5Y60 - chains B and E of the 26 polymer chains in the assembly; structure by electron microscopy, 7.50 A resolution (low resolution: residue-level contacts below are approximate; hydrogen-bond / salt-bridge calls are withheld).

Chain B:
Molecule: V-type ATP synthase alpha chain
Organism: Thermus thermophilus HB8
Notes: EC 3.6.3.14
UniProt: Q56403 (VATA_THET8); numbering as in UniProt (aligned over 1-578)
Chain sequence (578 residues; numbered 1 to 578; the number before each row is that of its first residue):
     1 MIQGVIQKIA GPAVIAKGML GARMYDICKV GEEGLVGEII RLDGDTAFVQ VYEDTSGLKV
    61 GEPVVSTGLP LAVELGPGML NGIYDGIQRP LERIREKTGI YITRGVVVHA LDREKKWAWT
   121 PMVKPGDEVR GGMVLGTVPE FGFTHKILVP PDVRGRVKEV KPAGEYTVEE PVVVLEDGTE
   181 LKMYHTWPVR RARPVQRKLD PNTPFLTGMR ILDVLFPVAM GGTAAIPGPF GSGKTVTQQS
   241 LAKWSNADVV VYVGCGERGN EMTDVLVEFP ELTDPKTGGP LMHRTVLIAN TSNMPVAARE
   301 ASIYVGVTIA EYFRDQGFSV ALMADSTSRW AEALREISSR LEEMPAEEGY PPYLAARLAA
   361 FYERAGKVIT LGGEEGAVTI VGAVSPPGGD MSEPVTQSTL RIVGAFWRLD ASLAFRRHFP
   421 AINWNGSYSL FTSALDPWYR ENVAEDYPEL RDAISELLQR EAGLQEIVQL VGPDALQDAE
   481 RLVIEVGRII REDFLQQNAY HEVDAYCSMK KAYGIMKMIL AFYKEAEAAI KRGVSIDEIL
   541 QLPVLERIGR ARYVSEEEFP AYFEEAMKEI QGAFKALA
Disordered / not traced: 578
Residues lining bound ligands: ADP (adenosine-5'-diphosphate): G228, P229, F230, G231, S232, G233, K234, T235, V236, T237, F419, Q497

Chain E:
Molecule: V-type ATP synthase beta chain
Organism: Thermus thermophilus HB8
UniProt: Q56404 (VATB_THET8); numbering as in UniProt (aligned over 1-478)
Chain sequence (478 residues; numbered 1 to 478; the number before each row is that of its first residue):
     1 MDLLKKEYTG ITYISGPLLF VENAKDLAYG AIVDIKDGTG RVRGGQVIEV SEEYAVIQVF
    61 EETTGLDLAT TSVSLVEDVA RLGVSKEMLG RRFNGIGKPI DGLPPITPEK RLPITGLPLN
   121 PVARRKPEQF IQTGISTIDV MNTLVRGQKL PIFSGSGLPA NEIAAQIARQ ATVRPDLSGE
   181 GEKEEPFAVV FAAMGITQRE LSYFIQEFER TGALSRSVLF LNKADDPTIE RILTPRMALT
   241 VAEYLAFEHD YHVLVILTDM TNYCEALREI GAAREEIPGR RGYPGYMYTD LATIYERAGV
   301 VEGKKGSVTQ IPILSMPDDD RTHPIPDLTG YITEGQIQLS RELHRKGIYP PIDPLPSLSR
   361 LMNNGVGKGK TREDHKQVSD QLYSAYANGV DIRKLVAIIG EDALTENDRR YLQFADAFER
   421 FFINQGQQNR SIEESLQIAW ALLSMLPQGE LKRISKDHIG KYYGQKLEEI WGAPQALD
Disordered / not traced: 1-4, 464-478

How chain B and chain E interact:
Residue-residue contacts (17; chain B residue first):
  G21(B) - L66(E)
  G21(B) - D67(E)
  G21(B) - L68(E)
  G21(B) - A69(E)
  A22(B) - L66(E)
  A22(B) - L68(E)
  R23(B) - T63(E)
  R23(B) - L66(E)
  M24(B) - T63(E)
  M24(B) - T64(E)
  R41(B) - I14(E)
  L42(B) - Y13(E)
  L42(B) - I14(E)
  M344(B) - A272(E)
  P345(B) - A272(E)
  L476(B) - A397(E)
  Q477(B) - A397(E)
Also at the interface, not in a pair above, chain B (14 interface residues in all): D43, A346, A360, R401
Also at the interface, not in a pair above, chain E (14 interface residues in all): E62, G195, D225, A273

Overview:
The chain B/chain E interface involves 14 residues from each chain. Chain B binds ADP.
Here chain B is V-type ATP synthase alpha chain and chain E is V-type ATP synthase beta chain, both from
Thermus thermophilus HB8. Entry 5Y60 (V/A-type ATPase/synthase from Thermus thermophilus, rotational state 3)
was determined by electron microscopy, deposited together with 5Y5Y, 5Y5X and 5Y5Z.
